Entry 7X3V (electron microscopy, 3.09 A resolution); this record covers chains B and I of the 11 polymer chains in the assembly.

# Chain B
Molecule: Histone H4
Source organism: Xenopus laevis
UniProtKB: P62799 (H4_XENLA); residues 0-102 here correspond to UniProt positions 1-103 (UniProt number = residue number + 1)
Chain sequence (103 residues; numbered 0 to 102; the number before each row is that of its first residue; numbering starts at 0):
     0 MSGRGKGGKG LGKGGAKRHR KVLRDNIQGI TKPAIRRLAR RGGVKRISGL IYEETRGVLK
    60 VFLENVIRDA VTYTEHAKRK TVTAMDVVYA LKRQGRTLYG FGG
Unresolved in the structure: 0-19, 102
UniProt features mapped onto this chain:
  - DNA-binding region: Lys16 to Lys20
  - modified residue: Ser1 (N-acetylserine), Arg3 (Asymmetric dimethylarginine), Lys5 (N6-(2-hydroxyisobutyryl)lysine), Lys8 (N6-(2-hydroxyisobutyryl)lysine), Lys12 (N6-(2-hydroxyisobutyryl)lysine), Lys16 (N6-(2-hydroxyisobutyryl)lysine), Lys20 (N6,N6,N6-trimethyllysine), Lys31 (N6-(2-hydroxyisobutyryl)lysine), Lys44 (N6-(2-hydroxyisobutyryl)lysine), Ser47 (Phosphoserine), Tyr51 (Phosphotyrosine), Lys59 (N6-(2-hydroxyisobutyryl)lysine), Lys77 (N6-(2-hydroxyisobutyryl)lysine), Lys79 (N6-(2-hydroxyisobutyryl)lysine), Tyr88 (Phosphotyrosine), Lys91 (N6-(2-hydroxyisobutyryl)lysine)
  - cross-link (Glycyl lysine isopeptide (Lys-Gly)): Lys31 (interchain with G-Cter in UFM1), Lys91 (interchain with G-Cter in ubiquitin)

# Chain I
Molecule: 147-nt DNA strand
Sequence (147 nucleotides; numbered 1 to 147; the number before each row is that of its first residue):
     1 CTGGAGAATC CCGGTGCCGA GGCCGCTCAA TTGGTCGTAG ACAGCTCTAG CACCGCTTAA
    61 ACGCACGTAC GCGCTGTCCC CCGCGTTTTA ACCGCCAAGG GGATTACTCC CTAGTCTCCA
   121 GGCACGTGTC AGATATATAC ATCCTGA
Unresolved in the structure: 1

# Chain B / chain I interface
Residue-residue contacts (11; chain B residue first):
  Arg35(B) - DC82(I)  salt bridge to the phosphate
  Arg45(B) - DC81(I)  hydrogen bond to the sugar
  Arg45(B) - DC82(I)  phosphate contact
  Ile46(B) - DC81(I)  sugar contact
  Ile46(B) - DC82(I)  hydrogen bond to the phosphate
  Ser47(B) - DC81(I)  phosphate contact
  Gly48(B) - DC81(I)  hydrogen bond to the phosphate
  Arg78(B) - DG102(I)  phosphate contact
  Lys79(B) - DG101(I)  phosphate contact
  Lys79(B) - DG102(I)  hydrogen bond to the phosphate
  Thr80(B) - DG102(I)  hydrogen bond to the phosphate
Interface residues without a listed pair, chain B (10 interface residues in all): Lys44, Lys77

# In short
The interface between chain B and chain I involves 10 residues on one side and 4 on the other; the contacts
include 5 hydrogen bonds and 1 salt bridge. Among the polar pairs are Arg45(B)-DC81(I), Ile46(B)-DC82(I) and
Gly48(B)-DC81(I).
Here chain B is Histone H4 (Xenopus laevis) and chain I is a 147-nt DNA strand. Entry 7X3V (Cryo-EM structure
of IOC3-N2 nucleosome) was determined by electron microscopy, deposited together with 7X3T, 7X3W and 7X3X.
